Entry 8HRT (X-ray diffraction, 1.99 A resolution); this record covers chains A and B of the 4 polymer chains in the assembly.

Chain A (and B):
Molecule: Glyceraldehyde-3-phosphate dehydrogenase
Organism: Corynebacterium glutamicum
Notes: chain B of this document is another copy of the same molecule, construct and numbering; everything in this record applies to it too
Reference sequence: A0A8G0CHY2 (A0A8G0CHY2_CORGT); residue numbers follow UniProt; this construct covers 1-334
Amino-acid sequence (342 residues; each row starts with the number of its first residue):
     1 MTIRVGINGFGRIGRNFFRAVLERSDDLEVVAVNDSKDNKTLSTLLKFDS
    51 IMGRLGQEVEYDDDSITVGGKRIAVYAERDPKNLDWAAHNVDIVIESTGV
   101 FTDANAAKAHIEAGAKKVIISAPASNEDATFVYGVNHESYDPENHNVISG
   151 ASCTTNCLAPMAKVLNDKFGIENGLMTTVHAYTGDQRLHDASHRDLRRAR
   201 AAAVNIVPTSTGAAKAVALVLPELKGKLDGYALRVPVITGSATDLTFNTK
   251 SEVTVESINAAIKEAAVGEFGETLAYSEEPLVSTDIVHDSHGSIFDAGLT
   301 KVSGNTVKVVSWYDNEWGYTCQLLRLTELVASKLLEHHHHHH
Unresolved in the structure: 1, 337-342 (chain B: 1, 338-342)
Construct notes: engineered mutation Ser36 (Leu in A0A8G0CHY2), Lys37 (Thr in A0A8G0CHY2), Val100 (Phe in A0A8G0CHY2), Ser192 (Pro in A0A8G0CHY2); expression tag (335-342)
Small-molecule neighbours: NADP (NAP; NADP nicotinamide-adenine-dinucleotide phosphate): Asn8, Gly9, Phe10, Gly11, Arg12, Ile13, Asn34, Asp35, Ser36, Lys37, Glu78, Arg79, Ser97, Thr98, Gly99, Val100, Phe101, Thr102, Ser121, Ala122, Cys153, His180, Thr183, Asn315, Glu316, Tyr319

Chain A / chain B interface:
Pairs across the interface (14; chain A residue first):
  Thr44(A) with Pro280(B)
  Phe48(A) with Glu279(B); Asp285(B)
  Ser50(A) with Thr284(B), hydrogen bond
  Arg54(A) with Asp285(B), hydrogen bond (side chain-backbone); Ile286(B); Asp289(B), salt bridge
  Glu279(A) with Phe48(B); Arg54(B), salt bridge
  Pro280(A) with Thr44(B)
  Thr284(A) with Ser50(B), hydrogen bond
  Asp285(A) with Phe48(B); Arg54(B), hydrogen bond (backbone-side chain)
  Asp289(A) with Arg54(B), salt bridge
Interface residues without a listed pair, chain A (12 interface residues in all): Asp49, Leu281, Ile286
Interface residues without a listed pair, chain B (12 interface residues in all): Asp49, Leu281

In short:
Chain A and chain B each contribute 12 residues to their interface; the contacts include 4 hydrogen bonds and
3 salt bridges. Polar pairs include Arg54(A)-Asp289(B), Glu279(A)-Arg54(B) and Ser50(A)-Thr284(B). Ligands of
chain A: NADP.
Chain A and chain B are both Glyceraldehyde-3-phosphate dehydrogenase (Corynebacterium glutamicum); the
structure, Crystal structure of glyceraldehyde-3-phosphate dehydrogenase from Corynebacterium glutamicum
ATCC13032 (L36S/T37K/F100V/P192S) in complex with NADP, was determined by X-ray diffraction together with
8HRO, 8HRP, 8HRQ, 8HRR and 8HRS from the same study.
